Entry 7QK8 (X-ray diffraction, 1.89 A resolution); this record covers chains A and B.

Chain A (and B):
Protein: Aldehyde dehydrogenase family 1 member A3
Source organism: Homo sapiens
Notes: EC 1.2.1.5; chain B of this document is another copy of the same molecule, construct and numbering; everything in this record applies to it too
UniProtKB: P47895 (AL1A3_HUMAN); residue numbers follow UniProt; this construct covers 1-512
Chain sequence (529 residues; row label = number of the first residue in the row; numbers below 1 keep their minus sign (His-16 is residue -16)):
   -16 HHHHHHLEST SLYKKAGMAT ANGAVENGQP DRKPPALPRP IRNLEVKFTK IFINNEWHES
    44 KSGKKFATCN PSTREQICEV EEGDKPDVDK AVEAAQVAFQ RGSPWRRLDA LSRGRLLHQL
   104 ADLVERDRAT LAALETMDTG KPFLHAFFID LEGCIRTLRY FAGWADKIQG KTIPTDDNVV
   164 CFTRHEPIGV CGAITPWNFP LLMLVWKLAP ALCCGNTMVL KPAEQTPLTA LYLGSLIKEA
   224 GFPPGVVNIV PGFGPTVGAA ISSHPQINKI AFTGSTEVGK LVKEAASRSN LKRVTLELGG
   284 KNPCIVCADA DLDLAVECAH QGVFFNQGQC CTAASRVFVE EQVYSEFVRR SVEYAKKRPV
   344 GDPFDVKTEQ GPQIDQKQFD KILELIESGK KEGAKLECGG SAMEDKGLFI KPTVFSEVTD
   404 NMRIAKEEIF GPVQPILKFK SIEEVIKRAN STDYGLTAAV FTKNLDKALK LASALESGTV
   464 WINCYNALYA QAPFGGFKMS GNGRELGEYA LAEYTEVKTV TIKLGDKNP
Not modelled in the structure: -16 to 19, 509-512
Sequence notes: expression tag (-16 to 0)
Ligand contacts:
  - NAD (nicotinamide-adenine-dinucleotide): Ile177, Thr178, Pro179, Trp180, Asn181, Met186, Trp189, Lys204, Pro205, Ala206, Glu207, Phe236, Gly237, Pro238, Gly241, Ala242, Phe255, Thr256, Gly257, Ser258, Val261, Leu264, Val265, Glu280, Leu281, Gly282, Gly283, Cys314, Glu411, Phe413, Leu439, Phe477
  - O-acetaldehydyl-hexaethylene glycol (P4C): Ile132, Phe182, Met186, Trp189, Gln304, Phe308, Cys313, Cys314, Thr315, Tyr468, Asn469, Leu471, Phe477
UniProt features mapped onto this chain:
  - active site: Glu280 (Proton acceptor), Cys314 (Nucleophile)
  - binding site (NAD(+)): Lys204, Glu207, Gly257 to Gly262, Gln361, Glu411
  - site: Asn181 (Transition state stabilizer)
  - modified residue: Ala2 (N-acetylalanine)
  - natural variant: Val71 (V71M: In MCOP8), Arg89 (R89C: In MCOP8), Ala145 (A145V: In MCOP8), Cys174 (C174Y: In MCOP8), Pro355 (P355R: In MCOP8), Ile369 (I369F: In MCOP8), Gly382 (G382R: In MCOP8), Glu411 (E411K: In MCOP8), Asn466 (N466K: In MCOP8), Ala493 (A493P: In MCOP8)
From the paper describing this entry:
  - binding site for NAD: Thr178, Trp180, Asn181, Lys204, Glu207, Gln208, Ser245, Ser258, Glu411, Phe413
  - catalytic residues: Cys314
  - catalytic residues: Glu280 (citing earlier work)
  - binding site for O-acetaldehydyl-hexaethylene glycol: Cys314, Asn469
  - conformationally variable residues: Met186, Cys314

How chain A and chain B interact:
Pairs across the interface (126; chain A residue first):
  Arg84(A) with Glu426(B), salt bridge; Ile429(B); Ala457(B)
  Lys154(A) with Glu491(B), salt bridge; Tyr492(B)
  Ile156(A) with Gln474(B); Pro476(B)
  Pro157(A) with Gln474(B), hydrogen bond (backbone-side chain)
  Thr158(A) with Tyr472(B); Gln474(B)
  Asp159(A) with Tyr472(B), hydrogen bond
  Val162(A) with Tyr472(B)
  Cys164(A) with Ala475(B), hydrophobic
  Thr166(A) with Pro476(B); Tyr492(B), hydrogen bond
  Arg167(A) with Ser456(B)
  His168(A) with Tyr492(B), hydrogen bond
  Glu169(A) with Ser456(B); Phe480(B)
  Lys263(A) with Ser270(B); Arg271(B), hydrogen bond (side chain-backbone); Ser272(B), hydrogen bond (side chain-backbone); Leu274(B)
  Lys266(A) with Ser270(B)
  Glu267(A) with Glu267(B); Ser270(B); Arg271(B)
  Ser270(A) with Lys263(B); Lys266(B); Glu267(B)
  Arg271(A) with Lys263(B), hydrogen bond (backbone-side chain); Glu267(B), salt bridge
  Ser272(A) with Lys263(B), hydrogen bond (backbone-side chain); Met482(B)
  Asn273(A) with Met482(B)
  Leu274(A) with Leu279(B), hydrophobic; Leu281(B), hydrophobic; Met482(B); Asn485(B), hydrogen bond (backbone-side chain)
  Arg276(A) with Gly479(B), hydrogen bond (side chain-backbone); Phe480(B); Lys481(B), hydrogen bond (side chain-backbone); Gly484(B), hydrogen bond (side chain-backbone); Asn485(B)
  Leu279(A) with Leu274(B), hydrophobic
  Leu281(A) with Leu274(B), hydrophobic
  Glu426(A) with Arg84(B), salt bridge
  Ile429(A) with Arg84(B)
  Ala455(A) with Lys501(B), hydrogen bond (backbone-side chain)
  Ser456(A) with Arg167(B), hydrogen bond; Glu169(B); Lys501(B), hydrogen bond (backbone-side chain)
  Ala457(A) with Arg84(B)
  Leu458(A) with Lys501(B), hydrogen bond (backbone-side chain)
  Ser460(A) with Lys501(B)
  Gly461(A) with Val500(B); Lys501(B); Thr502(B), hydrogen bond (backbone-backbone)
  Thr462(A) with Thr502(B)
  Val463(A) with Thr502(B), hydrogen bond (backbone-backbone); Val503(B); Thr504(B), hydrogen bond (backbone-backbone)
  Trp464(A) with Thr504(B)
  Ile465(A) with Thr504(B), hydrogen bond (backbone-backbone); Ile505(B); Lys506(B), hydrogen bond (backbone-backbone)
  Asn466(A) with Lys506(B)
  Cys467(A) with Thr504(B); Lys506(B)
  Tyr472(A) with Thr158(B); Asp159(B), hydrogen bond; Val162(B)
  Gln474(A) with Ile156(B); Pro157(B), hydrogen bond (side chain-backbone); Thr158(B)
  Ala475(A) with Cys164(B), hydrophobic
  Pro476(A) with Ile156(B); Thr166(B); Thr502(B), hydrogen bond (backbone-side chain)
  Gly479(A) with Arg276(B), hydrogen bond (backbone-side chain); Glu499(B)
  Phe480(A) with Glu169(B); Arg276(B); Glu499(B); Val500(B)
  Lys481(A) with Arg276(B), hydrogen bond (backbone-side chain)
  Met482(A) with Asn273(B)
  Gly484(A) with Arg276(B), hydrogen bond (backbone-side chain)
  Asn485(A) with Leu274(B), hydrogen bond (side chain-backbone); Arg276(B)
  Arg487(A) with Glu499(B), salt bridge; Val500(B), hydrogen bond (side chain-backbone)
  Glu491(A) with Lys154(B), salt bridge
  Tyr492(A) with Lys154(B); Thr166(B), hydrogen bond; His168(B), hydrogen bond; Val500(B), hydrophobic
  Glu499(A) with Gly479(B); Phe480(B); Arg487(B), salt bridge
  Val500(A) with Gly461(B); Pro476(B), hydrophobic; Phe480(B); Arg487(B), hydrogen bond (backbone-side chain); Tyr492(B), hydrophobic
  Lys501(A) with Ala455(B), hydrogen bond (side chain-backbone); Ser456(B), hydrogen bond (side chain-backbone); Leu458(B), hydrogen bond (side chain-backbone); Ser460(B); Gly461(B)
  Thr502(A) with Gly461(B), hydrogen bond (backbone-backbone); Thr462(B); Val463(B), hydrogen bond (backbone-backbone); Ala475(B); Pro476(B), hydrogen bond (side chain-backbone)
  Val503(A) with Ala455(B), hydrophobic; Val463(B); Ile465(B), hydrophobic
  Thr504(A) with Val463(B), hydrogen bond (backbone-backbone); Trp464(B); Ile465(B), hydrogen bond (backbone-backbone); Cys467(B)
  Ile505(A) with Ile465(B)
  Lys506(A) with Ile465(B), hydrogen bond (backbone-backbone); Asn466(B); Cys467(B)
Interface residues without a listed pair, chain A (61 interface residues in all): Gly153, Thr259, Ala470
Interface residues without a listed pair, chain B (61 interface residues in all): Gly153, Thr259, Ala470

Summary:
Chain A and chain B each contribute 61 residues to their interface; the contacts include 41 hydrogen bonds and
7 salt bridges. Polar contacts include Arg84(A)-Glu426(B), Lys154(A)-Glu491(B) and Arg271(A)-Glu267(B). Bound
to chain A: NAD and O-acetaldehydyl-hexaethylene glycol. From the paper: catalytic residues Cys314(A) and
Glu280(A); a binding site for NAD at Thr178(A), Trp180(A) and Asn181(A) among others.
Chain A and chain B are both Aldehyde dehydrogenase family 1 member A3 (Homo sapiens); the structure, Crystal
structure of the ALDH1A3-NAD+ complex, was determined by X-ray diffraction together with 7QK7 and 7QK9 from
the same study.
